7LN3 - chains C and G of the 7 polymer chains in the assembly; structure by electron microscopy, 3.45 A resolution.

[Chain C]
Molecule: Transitional endoplasmic reticulum ATPase
Source organism: Homo sapiens
Notes: EC 3.6.4.6
Reference sequence: P55072 (TERA_HUMAN); residue numbers follow UniProt; this construct covers 1-806
Sequence (806 residues; numbered 1 to 806; the number before each row is that of its first residue):
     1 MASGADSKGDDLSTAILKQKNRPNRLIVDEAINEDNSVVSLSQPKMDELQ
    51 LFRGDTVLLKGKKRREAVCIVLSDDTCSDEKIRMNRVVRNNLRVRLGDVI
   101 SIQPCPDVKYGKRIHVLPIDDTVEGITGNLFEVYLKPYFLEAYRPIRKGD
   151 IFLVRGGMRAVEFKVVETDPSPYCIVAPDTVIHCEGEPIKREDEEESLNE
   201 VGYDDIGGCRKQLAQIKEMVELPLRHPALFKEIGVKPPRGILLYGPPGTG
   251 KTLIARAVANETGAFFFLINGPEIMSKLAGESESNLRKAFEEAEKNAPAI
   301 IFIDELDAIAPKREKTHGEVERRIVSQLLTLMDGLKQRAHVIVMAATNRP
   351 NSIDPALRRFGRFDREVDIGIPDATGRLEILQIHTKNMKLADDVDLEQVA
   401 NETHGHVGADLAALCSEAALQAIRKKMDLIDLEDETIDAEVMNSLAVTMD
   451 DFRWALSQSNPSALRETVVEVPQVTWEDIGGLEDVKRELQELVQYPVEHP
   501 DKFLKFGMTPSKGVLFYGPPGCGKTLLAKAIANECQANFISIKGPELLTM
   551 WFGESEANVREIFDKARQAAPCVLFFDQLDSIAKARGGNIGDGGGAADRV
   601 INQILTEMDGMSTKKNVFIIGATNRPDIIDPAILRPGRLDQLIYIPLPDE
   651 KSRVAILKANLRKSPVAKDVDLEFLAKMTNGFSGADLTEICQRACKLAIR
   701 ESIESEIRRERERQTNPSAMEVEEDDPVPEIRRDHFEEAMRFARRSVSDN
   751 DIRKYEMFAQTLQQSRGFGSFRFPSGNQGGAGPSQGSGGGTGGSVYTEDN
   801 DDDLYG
Not modelled in the structure: 1-11, 715-726, 776-806
Construct notes: engineered mutation E232 (Ala in P55072), Q578 (Glu in P55072)
UniProt features mapped onto this chain:
  - region: T797 to G806 (Interaction with UBXN6)
  - motif: D802 to G806 (PIM motif)
  - binding site (ATP): P247 to L253, N348, H384, G521 to L526
  - modified residue: A2 (N-acetylalanine), S3 (Phosphoserine), S7 (Phosphoserine), S13 (Phosphoserine), S37 (Phosphoserine), K315 (N6,N6,N6-trimethyllysine), T436 (Phosphothreonine), S462 (Phosphoserine), K502 (N6-acetyllysine), K505 (N6-acetyllysine), K668 (N6-acetyllysine), S702 (Phosphoserine), K754 (N6-acetyllysine), S770 (Phosphoserine), S775 (Phosphoserine), S787 (Phosphoserine), Y805 (Phosphotyrosine)
  - cross-link (Glycyl lysine isopeptide (Lys-Gly)): K8 (interchain with G-Cter in SUMO2), K18 (interchain with G-Cter in SUMO2)
  - natural variant: R95 (R95G: In IBMPFD1), G97 (G97E: In CMT2Y), I126 (I126F: In IBMPFD1; uncertain significance), R155 (R155C: In IBMPFD1; R155H: In FTDALS6 and IBMPFD1; R155L: In IBMPFD1; R155P: In IBMPFD1; R155S: In IBMPFD1), R159 (R159G: In FTDALS6; R159H: In IBMPFD1), A160 (A160T: In IBMPFD1; uncertain significance), E185 (E185K: In CMT2Y), R191 (R191Q: In FTDALS6 and IBMPFD1), L198 (L198W: In IBMPFD1), E232 (A232E: In IBMPFD1; this construct carries the variant), I254 (I254F: In IBMPFD1; uncertain significance), I369 (I369T: In IBMPFD1; uncertain significance), 2 further natural variant entries in UniProt
  - mutagenesis: F52 to D55 (Abolishes interaction with NPLOC4; when associated with A-110), R53 (R53A: Minor effect on affinity for ATP and ADP), R86 (R86A: Strongly increased affinity for ATP. Strongly reduced affinity for ADP), Y110 (Y110A: Abolishes interaction with NPLOC4; when associated with 52-A--A-55), R113 to H115 (Severely reduced binding to DERL1), F131 (F131R: Severely reduced binding to DERL1), L140 (L140D: Severely reduced binding to DERL1), D179 (D179R: No effect on binding to DERL1), H183 (H183W: Severely reduced binding to DERL1), K251 (K251Q: Impairs ERAD degradation of HMGCR and does not inhibit interaction with RHBDD1; when associated with Q-524), E305 (E305Q: Defect in ubiquitin-dependent protein degradation by the proteasome; when associated with Q-578), K312 (K312A: Does not affect methylation by VCPKMT), 7 further mutagenesis entries in UniProt
Bound ions: Mg2+ site 1: T252 (together with ATP); Mg2+ site 2: T525 (together with ATP)
Residues lining bound ligands:
  - ATP (adenosine-5'-triphosphate), molecule 1: D205, I206, G207, P246, P247, G248, T249, G250, K251, T252, L253, R256, D304, E305, I380, H384, G408, A409
  - ATP, molecule 2: D333, A356, R359, F360, R362
  - ATP, molecule 3: D478, I479, G480, P519, P520, G521, C522, G523, K524, T525, L526, Q578, N624, I656, N660, G684, A685, T688
  - ATP, molecule 4: D609, R635, R638
From the paper describing this entry:
  - mutagenesis - W551A/F552A, R599A: abolished catalytic activity
  - mutagenesis - I590A/D592A: unchanged catalytic activity
  - mutagenesis - L464A: decreased catalytic activity
  - disease-associated variants - A232E: increased catalytic activity (citing earlier work)
  - mutagenesis - E578Q: decreased catalytic activity (citing earlier work)

[Chain G]
Molecule: polyubiquitinated Ub-Eos
Source organism: Mus musculus
Sequence (22 residues; each row starts with the number of its first residue; X marks 22 residues of unknown identity (built as UNK)):
     1 XXXXXXXXXXXXXXXXXXXXXX

[Interface between chain C and chain G]
Chain C side of the interface, 11 residues: K277, L278, A279, H317, M550, W551, F552, G591, D592, G593, G594

[Overview]
No residue of chain C is in contact with chain G. Ligands of chain C: 4 copies of ATP. From the paper:
W551A/F552A and R599A of chain C abolish catalytic activity; L464A and E578Q of chain C reduce catalytic
activity; 6 substitutions were tested in all.
Chain C is Transitional endoplasmic reticulum ATPase (Homo sapiens) and chain G is polyubiquitinated Ub-Eos
(Mus musculus); the structure, Cryo-EM structure of human p97 in complex with Npl4/Ufd1 and polyubiquitinated
Ub-Eos (FOM, Class 2), was determined by electron microscopy (same publication as 7LMZ, 7LN0, 7LN1, 7LN2,
7LN4, 7LN5 and 7LN6).
